Entry 4JUT (X-ray diffraction, 2.20 A resolution); this record covers chains A and C of the 4 polymer chains in the assembly.

== Chain A (and C) ==
Molecule: Heat shock protein beta-6
Source organism: Homo sapiens
Notes: chain C of this document is another copy of the same molecule, construct and numbering; everything in this record applies to it too
UniProtKB: O14558 (HSPB6_HUMAN); numbering as in UniProt (aligned over 57-160)
Chain sequence (107 residues; row label = number of the first residue in the row):
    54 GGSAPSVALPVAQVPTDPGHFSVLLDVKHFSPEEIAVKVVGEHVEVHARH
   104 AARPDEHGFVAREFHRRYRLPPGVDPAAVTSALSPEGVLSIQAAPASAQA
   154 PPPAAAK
Disordered / not traced: 54-60, 67-70, 149-160 (chain C: 54-59, 150-160)
Differences from the reference sequence: expression tag (54-56); engineered mutation A104 (Glu in O14558), A105 (Glu in O14558)
Swiss-Prot annotation at these positions:
  - modified residue: Q66 (Deamidated glutamine)
  - mutagenesis: V67 (V67G: No effect on homodimer-based self-association properties; no effect on chaperone activity), S134 (S134Q: Decreases heteromer formation with CRYAB)

== Chain A / chain C interface ==
Contacting residue pairs (6; chain A residue first):
  K81(A) with E109(C)
  E109(A) with K81(C)
  H110(A) with P138(C), hydrogen bond (side chain-backbone); E139(C)
  P138(A) with H110(C)
  E139(A) with H110(C)

== Overview ==
The chain A/chain C interface involves 5 residues from each chain, with 1 hydrogen bond. The hydrogen-bonded
pair is H110(A)-P138(C). From UniProt: 2 mutagenesis sites on chain A.
Both chains are Heat shock protein beta-6 (Homo sapiens). Entry 4JUT (Crystal structure of a mutant fragment
of Human HSPB6) was determined by X-ray diffraction together with 4JUS from the same study.
